Entry 2V3X (X-ray diffraction, 1.70 A resolution); this record covers chains A and B.

== Chain A ==
Protein: Xaa-pro aminopeptidase
From: Escherichia coli
Notes: EC 3.4.11.9
UniProtKB: P15034 (AMPP_ECOLI); residues 1-440 here = UniProt positions 1-440
Amino-acid sequence (440 residues; row label = number of the first residue in the row):
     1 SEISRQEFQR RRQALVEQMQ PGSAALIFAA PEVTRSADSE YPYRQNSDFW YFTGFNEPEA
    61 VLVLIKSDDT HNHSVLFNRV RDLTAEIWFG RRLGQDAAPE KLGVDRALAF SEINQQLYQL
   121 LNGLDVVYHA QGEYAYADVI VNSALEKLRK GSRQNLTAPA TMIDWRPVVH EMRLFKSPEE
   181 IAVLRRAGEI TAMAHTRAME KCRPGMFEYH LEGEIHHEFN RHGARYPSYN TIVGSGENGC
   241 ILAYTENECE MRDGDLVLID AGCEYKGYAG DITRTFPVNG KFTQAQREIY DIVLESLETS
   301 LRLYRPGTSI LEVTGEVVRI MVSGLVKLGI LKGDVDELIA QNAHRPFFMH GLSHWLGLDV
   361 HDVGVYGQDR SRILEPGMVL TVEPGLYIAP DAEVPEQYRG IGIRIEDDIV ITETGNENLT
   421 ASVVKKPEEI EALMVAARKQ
Modified / non-standard residues: C249 (s-hydroxycysteine; CSO)
Construct notes: engineered mutation A243 (His in P15034)
Bound ions: Mn2+ site 1: D260, D271, E406 (shared with V0(B) of chain B); Mn2+ site 2: D271, H354, E383, E406

== Chain B ==
Protein: Tripeptide (valine-proline-leucine)
Amino-acid sequence (3 residues; row label = number of the first residue in the row; numbering starts at 0):
     0 VPL
Bound ions: Mn2+: V0 (shared with D260(A), D271(A), E406(A) of chain A)

== How chain A and chain B interact ==
Residue-residue contacts (19; chain A residue first):
  Y229(A) with V0(B)
  I232(A) with V0(B), hydrophobic
  L242(A) with P1(B)
  A243(A) with V0(B), hydrophobic
  D260(A) with V0(B), hydrogen bond (side chain-backbone); P1(B)
  D271(A) with V0(B), hydrogen bond (side chain-backbone)
  H350(A) with P1(B); L2(B)
  G351(A) with L2(B), hydrogen bond (backbone-backbone)
  H354(A) with V0(B), hydrogen bond (side chain-backbone); L2(B)
  H361(A) with V0(B), hydrogen bond (side chain-backbone); P1(B), hydrogen bond (side chain-backbone); L2(B)
  Y366(A) with L2(B)
  R370(A) with L2(B), hydrogen bond (side chain-backbone)
  E383(A) with P1(B)
  R404(A) with P1(B)
Interface residues without a listed pair, chain A (16 interface residues in all): V360, E406

== Summary ==
The interface between chain A and chain B involves 16 residues on one side and 3 on the other, with 7 hydrogen
bonds. Polar contacts include D260(A)-V0(B), D271(A)-V0(B) and G351(A)-L2(B). D260(A), D271(A), E406(A) and
V0(B) coordinate Mn2+.
Here chain A is Xaa-pro aminopeptidase (Escherichia coli) and chain B is Tripeptide (valine-proline-leucine).
Entry 2V3X (His243Ala Escherichia coli aminopeptidase P in complex with substrate) was determined by X-ray
diffraction, deposited together with 2V3Y and 2V3Z.
